5Y4E - chain A; structure by X-ray diffraction, 2.34 A resolution.

[Chain A]
Protein: Ankyrin-2
Organism: Homo sapiens
UniProt: Q01484 (ANK2_HUMAN); the construct has insertions or renumbered stretches relative to UniProt, so the offset changes along the chain: 857-896 = UniProt 857-896; 1264-1483 = UniProt 264-483
Sequence (277 residues; numbered 857 to 1492; 359 numbers in that range are skipped by the numbering (no residue carries them; nothing is unmodelled there); the number before each row is that of its first residue):
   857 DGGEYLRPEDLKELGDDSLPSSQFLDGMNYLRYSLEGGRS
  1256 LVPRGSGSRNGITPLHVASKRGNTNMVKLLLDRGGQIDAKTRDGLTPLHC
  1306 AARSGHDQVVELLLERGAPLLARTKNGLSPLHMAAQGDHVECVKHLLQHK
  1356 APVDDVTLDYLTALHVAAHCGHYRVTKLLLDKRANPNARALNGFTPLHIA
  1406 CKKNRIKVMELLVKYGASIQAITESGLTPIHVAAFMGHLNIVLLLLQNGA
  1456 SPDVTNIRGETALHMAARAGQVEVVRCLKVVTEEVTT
Not modelled in the structure: 857-882, 893-896, 1256-1264, 1489-1492
Differences from the reference sequence: linker (1256-1263); expression tag (1484-1492)
Curated features (UniProtKB/Swiss-Prot):
  - modified residue: Ser874 (Phosphoserine), Tyr1378 (Phosphotyrosine)
From the paper describing this entry:
  - mutagenesis - L1366Q/F1399Q/L1432Q: abolished binding to AI-b
  - mutagenesis - I1267Q/L1300Q: decreased binding to AI-b
  - contacts within the chain: Met884-Phe1440 (hydrophobic contact), Met884-Lys1407 (hydrophobic contact), Met884-Val1437 (hydrophobic contact), Met884-Met1441 (hydrophobic contact), Tyr886-His1374 (hydrogen bond), Tyr886-Phe1399 (hydrophobic contact), Tyr886-Ile1404 (hydrophobic contact), Arg888-Leu1363 (backbone contact), Arg888-Asp1364
  - mutagenesis - Y886A: decreased binding to MBD
  - mutagenesis - M884A/Y886A: abolished binding to MBD
  - mutagenesis - M884A/Y886A: increased localization
  - post-translational modification sites: Tyr889, Ser890 (citing earlier work)

[Overview]
From the paper: L1366Q/F1399Q/L1432Q abolish binding to AI-b; modification sites Tyr889 and Ser890; 4
substitutions were tested in all.
Chain A is Ankyrin-2 (Homo sapiens); the structure, Crystal Structure of AnkB Ankyrin Repeats R8-14 in complex
with autoinhibition segment AI-b, was determined by X-ray diffraction together with 5Y4D and 5Y4F from the
same study.
